1H83 - chains A and B; structure by X-ray diffraction, 1.90 A resolution.

== Chain A (and B) ==
Protein: Polyamine oxidase
From: Zea mays
Notes: EC 1.5.3.11; fragment: fad-binding domain; chain B of this document is another copy of the same molecule, construct and numbering; everything in this record applies to it too
Reference sequence: O64411 (PAO_MAIZE); residues 1-472 here correspond to UniProt positions 29-500 (UniProt number = residue number + 28)
Amino-acid sequence (472 residues; row label = number of the first residue in the row):
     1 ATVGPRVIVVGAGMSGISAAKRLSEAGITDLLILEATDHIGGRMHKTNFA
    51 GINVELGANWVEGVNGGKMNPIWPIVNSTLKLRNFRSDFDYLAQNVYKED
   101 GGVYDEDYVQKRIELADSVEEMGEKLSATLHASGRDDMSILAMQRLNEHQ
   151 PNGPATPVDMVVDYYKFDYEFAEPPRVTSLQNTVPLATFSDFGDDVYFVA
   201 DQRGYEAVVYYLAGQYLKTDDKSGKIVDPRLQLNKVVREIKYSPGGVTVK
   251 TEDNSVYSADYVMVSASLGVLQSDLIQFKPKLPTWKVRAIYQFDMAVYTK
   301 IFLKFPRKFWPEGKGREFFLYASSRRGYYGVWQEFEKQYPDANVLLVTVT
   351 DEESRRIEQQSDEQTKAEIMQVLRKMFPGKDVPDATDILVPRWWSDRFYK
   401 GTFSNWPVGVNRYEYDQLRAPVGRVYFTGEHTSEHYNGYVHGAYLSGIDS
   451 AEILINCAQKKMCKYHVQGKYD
Disordered / not traced: 1-4, 464-472 (chain B: 1-4, 467-472)
Disulfides: Cys-457/Cys-463
Glycans and other covalent adducts: N-acetylglucosamine (NAG) linked to Asn-77
Residues lining bound ligands:
  - octane 1,8-diamine (DIA): Trp-60, Glu-62, Phe-89, Tyr-169, Glu-170, Phe-171, Leu-186, Val-196, Tyr-298, Phe-403, Ser-404, Asn-437, Gly-438, Tyr-439
  - FAD (flavin-adenine dinucleotide): Val-10, Gly-11, Ala-12, Gly-13, Met-14, Ser-15, Gly-16, Leu-34, Glu-35, Ala-36, Thr-37, Gly-41, Gly-42, Arg-43, Met-44, Leu-56, Gly-57, Ala-58, Asn-59, Trp-60, Glu-62, Tyr-205, Lys-235, Val-236, Val-237, Ser-265, Ala-266, Val-270, Leu-275, Ile-276, Tyr-298, Lys-300, Trp-393, Phe-398, Tyr-399, Thr-402, Phe-403, Gly-429, Glu-430, Gly-438, Tyr-439, Val-440, Ala-443
Swiss-Prot annotation at these positions:
  - binding site (FAD): Met-14, Ser-15, Glu-35, Arg-43, Asn-59, Trp-60, Val-237, Tyr-399, Glu-430, Tyr-439, Val-440
  - binding site (substrate): Glu-62, Glu-170, Gly-438
  - glycosylation: Asn-77 (N-linked (GlcNAc...) asparagine)

== Chain A / chain B interface ==
Pairs across the interface (56):
  Leu-126(A) / Arg-288(B)
  Ser-133(A) / Arg-135(B)
  Arg-135(A) / Arg-135(B)
  Arg-135(A) / Asn-411(B)
  Arg-135(A) / Glu-414(B)
  Met-138(A) / Gln-292(B)
  Arg-145(A) / Tyr-291(B)  hydrogen bond (side chain-backbone)
  Arg-145(A) / Gln-292(B)  hydrogen bond (side chain-backbone)
  Arg-145(A) / Phe-293(B)  hydrogen bond (side chain-backbone)
  Arg-145(A) / Asp-294(B)  salt bridge
  Leu-146(A) / Arg-288(B)
  Leu-146(A) / Tyr-291(B)  hydrophobic
  His-149(A) / Gln-272(B)
  His-149(A) / Asp-274(B)  salt bridge
  His-149(A) / Tyr-291(B)
  Gln-150(A) / Gln-272(B)  hydrogen bond (backbone-backbone)
  Gln-150(A) / Tyr-291(B)
  Pro-151(A) / Gln-272(B)
  Pro-151(A) / Lys-400(B)
  Asn-152(A) / Trp-394(B)
  Ala-155(A) / Gln-359(B)
  Ala-155(A) / Trp-394(B)  hydrophobic
  Thr-156(A) / Gln-359(B)
  Pro-174(A) / Arg-176(B)
  Arg-176(A) / Pro-174(B)
  Arg-176(A) / Val-177(B)
  Arg-176(A) / Asp-351(B)  salt bridge
  Val-177(A) / Arg-176(B)
  Gln-272(A) / His-149(B)
  Gln-272(A) / Gln-150(B)  hydrogen bond (backbone-backbone)
  Gln-272(A) / Pro-151(B)
  Ser-273(A) / His-149(B)
  Asp-274(A) / His-149(B)  salt bridge
  Val-287(A) / Leu-146(B)  hydrophobic
  Arg-288(A) / Leu-126(B)
  Arg-288(A) / Leu-146(B)
  Tyr-291(A) / Arg-145(B)  hydrogen bond (backbone-side chain)
  Tyr-291(A) / Leu-146(B)  hydrophobic
  Tyr-291(A) / His-149(B)
  Tyr-291(A) / Gln-150(B)
  Gln-292(A) / Met-138(B)
  Gln-292(A) / Arg-145(B)  hydrogen bond (backbone-side chain)
  Phe-293(A) / Arg-145(B)  hydrogen bond (backbone-side chain)
  Asp-294(A) / Arg-145(B)  salt bridge
  Ser-324(A) / Arg-356(B)
  Arg-325(A) / Arg-325(B)
  Arg-326(A) / Glu-352(B)
  Asp-351(A) / Arg-176(B)  salt bridge
  Glu-352(A) / Arg-326(B)
  Arg-355(A) / Asn-152(B)
  Arg-356(A) / Ser-324(B)
  Gln-359(A) / Ala-155(B)
  Trp-394(A) / Asn-152(B)
  Trp-394(A) / Ala-155(B)  hydrophobic
  Lys-400(A) / Pro-151(B)
  Val-408(A) / Val-408(B)
Also at the interface, not in a pair above, chain A (41 interface residues in all): Asp-136, Asp-137, Ala-142, Glu-173, Gly-269, Gly-409
Also at the interface, not in a pair above, chain B (41 interface residues in all): Asp-137, Ala-142, Thr-156, Glu-173, Gly-269, Ser-273, Val-287, Arg-355, Gly-409

== Summary ==
The chain A/chain B interface involves 41 residues from each chain; the contacts include 8 hydrogen bonds and
6 salt bridges. Polar pairs include Arg-145(A)/Asp-294(B), His-149(A)/Asp-274(B) and Arg-176(A)/Asp-351(B).
Chain A binds flavin-adenine dinucleotide and octane 1,8-diamine. N-acetylglucosamine is covalently linked to
Asn-77(A).
Both chains are Polyamine oxidase (Zea mays). Entry 1H83 (Structure of polyamine oxidase in complex with
1,8-diaminooctane) was determined by X-ray diffraction (same publication as 1H81, 1H84 and 1H86).
